PDB entry 2Y51 | X-ray diffraction, 1.60 A resolution | chains A and B

== Chain A (and B) ==
Protein: Aldehyde dehydrogenase (box pathway)
Source organism: Burkholderia xenovorans LB400
Notes: chain B of this document is another copy of the same molecule, construct and numbering; everything in this record applies to it too
Reference sequence: Q13WK4 (Q13WK4_BURXL); numbering as in UniProt (aligned over 1-531)
Chain sequence (534 residues; each row starts with the number of its first residue; numbers below 1 keep their minus sign (Gly-2 is residue -2)):
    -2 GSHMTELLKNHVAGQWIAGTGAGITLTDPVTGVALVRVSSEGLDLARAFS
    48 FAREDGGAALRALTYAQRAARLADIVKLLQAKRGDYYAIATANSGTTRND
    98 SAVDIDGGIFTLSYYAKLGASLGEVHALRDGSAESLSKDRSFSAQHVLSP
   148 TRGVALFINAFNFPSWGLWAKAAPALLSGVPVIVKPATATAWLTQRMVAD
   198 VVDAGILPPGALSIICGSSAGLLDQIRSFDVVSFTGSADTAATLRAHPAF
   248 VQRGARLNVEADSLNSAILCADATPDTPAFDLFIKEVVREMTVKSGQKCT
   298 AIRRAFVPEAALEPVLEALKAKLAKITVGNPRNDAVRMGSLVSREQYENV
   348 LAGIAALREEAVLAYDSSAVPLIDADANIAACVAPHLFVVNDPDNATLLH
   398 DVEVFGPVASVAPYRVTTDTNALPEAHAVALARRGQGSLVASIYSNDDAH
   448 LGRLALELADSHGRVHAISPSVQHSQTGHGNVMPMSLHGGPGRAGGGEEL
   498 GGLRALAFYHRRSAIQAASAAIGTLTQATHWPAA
Unresolved in the structure: -2 to -1, 529-531 (chain B: -2 to -1, 418, 529-531)
Construct notes: expression tag (-2 to 0); engineered mutation Ala167 (Glu in Q13WK4)

== Chain A / chain B interface ==
Residue-residue contacts (136):
  Asp127(A) - Arg501(B)  salt bridge
  Glu131(A) - Met482(B)
  Leu133(A) - Thr474(B)
  Leu133(A) - Met482(B)  hydrophobic
  Ser134(A) - Ser472(B)
  Asp136(A) - His471(B)  salt bridge
  Ser138(A) - Val469(B)
  Ser138(A) - His471(B)  hydrogen bond
  Ser138(A) - Ser472(B)  hydrogen bond
  Phe139(A) - His463(B)
  Phe139(A) - Ala464(B)
  Phe139(A) - Val469(B)  hydrophobic
  Phe139(A) - Ser472(B)
  Phe139(A) - Gln473(B)
  Phe139(A) - Thr474(B)
  Ala141(A) - Ser483(B)
  His143(A) - Met482(B)
  His143(A) - Ser483(B)
  His143(A) - Leu484(B)  hydrogen bond (side chain-backbone)
  His143(A) - Arg501(B)  hydrogen bond
  Val144(A) - Ala456(B)  hydrophobic
  Ser146(A) - Ala456(B)
  Ser146(A) - Asp457(B)
  Pro147(A) - Asp457(B)
  Arg149(A) - Arg430(B)
  Arg149(A) - Asp457(B)  salt bridge
  Ser225(A) - Gly489(B)
  Phe226(A) - Gln433(B)
  Phe226(A) - Pro488(B)  hydrophobic
  Ala239(A) - Val248(B)
  Arg242(A) - Phe247(B)
  Arg242(A) - Val248(B)  hydrogen bond (side chain-backbone)
  Phe247(A) - Arg242(B)
  Val248(A) - Ala239(B)
  Val248(A) - Arg242(B)  hydrogen bond (backbone-side chain)
  Arg430(A) - Arg149(B)
  Gln433(A) - Phe226(B)
  Asp445(A) - Ala515(B)
  Asp445(A) - Ala517(B)
  Asp445(A) - Ala518(B)
  Ala446(A) - Thr521(B)  hydrogen bond (backbone-side chain)
  Gly449(A) - Ala518(B)
  Gly449(A) - Thr521(B)
  Gly449(A) - Leu522(B)
  Arg450(A) - Thr521(B)
  Ala452(A) - Ile512(B)  hydrophobic
  Ala452(A) - Leu522(B)  hydrophobic
  Leu453(A) - Leu522(B)  hydrophobic
  Leu453(A) - Ala525(B)  hydrophobic
  Ala456(A) - Val144(B)  hydrophobic
  Ala456(A) - Ser146(B)
  Ala456(A) - Ser510(B)
  Asp457(A) - Ser146(B)
  Asp457(A) - Pro147(B)
  Asp457(A) - Arg149(B)  salt bridge
  Asp457(A) - Phe226(B)
  Asp457(A) - Arg508(B)
  His459(A) - Ser510(B)  hydrogen bond (backbone-side chain)
  Gly460(A) - Ser510(B)  hydrogen bond (backbone-side chain)
  Gly460(A) - Ala511(B)  hydrogen bond (backbone-backbone)
  Arg461(A) - Ser510(B)
  Arg461(A) - Ala511(B)
  Arg461(A) - Gln513(B)
  Val462(A) - Ser510(B)
  Val462(A) - Ala511(B)  hydrogen bond (backbone-backbone)
  Val462(A) - Ile512(B)
  Val462(A) - Gln513(B)  hydrogen bond (backbone-backbone)
  His463(A) - Phe139(B)
  His463(A) - Gln513(B)
  Ala464(A) - Phe139(B)
  Ala464(A) - Gln513(B)  hydrogen bond (backbone-backbone)
  Ala464(A) - Ala514(B)  hydrophobic
  Ser466(A) - Ala515(B)
  Ser468(A) - Ala515(B)
  Val469(A) - Ser138(B)
  Val469(A) - Phe139(B)  hydrophobic
  Val469(A) - Ala515(B)  hydrophobic
  His471(A) - Asp136(B)  salt bridge
  His471(A) - Ser138(B)  hydrogen bond
  Ser472(A) - Ser134(B)
  Ser472(A) - Ser138(B)  hydrogen bond
  Ser472(A) - Phe139(B)
  Gln473(A) - Phe139(B)
  Thr474(A) - Leu133(B)
  Thr474(A) - Phe139(B)
  Thr474(A) - Gln513(B)
  Met480(A) - Leu133(B)  hydrophobic
  Met480(A) - Gln513(B)
  Met482(A) - Glu131(B)
  Met482(A) - Leu133(B)  hydrophobic
  Met482(A) - His143(B)
  Ser483(A) - Ala141(B)
  Ser483(A) - His143(B)
  Ser483(A) - Ala511(B)
  Ser483(A) - Gln513(B)  hydrogen bond
  Leu484(A) - His143(B)  hydrogen bond (backbone-side chain)
  Leu484(A) - Arg509(B)
  Leu484(A) - Ala511(B)
  Pro488(A) - Phe226(B)  hydrophobic
  Pro488(A) - Arg508(B)
  Gly489(A) - Ser225(B)
  Glu495(A) - Arg509(B)  salt bridge
  Arg501(A) - Asp127(B)  salt bridge
  Arg501(A) - His143(B)  hydrogen bond
  Arg508(A) - Asp457(B)
  Arg508(A) - Pro488(B)
  Arg509(A) - Leu484(B)
  Arg509(A) - Glu495(B)  salt bridge
  Ser510(A) - Ala456(B)
  Ser510(A) - His459(B)  hydrogen bond (side chain-backbone)
  Ser510(A) - Gly460(B)
  Ser510(A) - Arg461(B)
  Ser510(A) - Val462(B)
  Ala511(A) - Gly460(B)  hydrogen bond (backbone-backbone)
  Ala511(A) - Arg461(B)
  Ala511(A) - Val462(B)  hydrogen bond (backbone-backbone)
  Ala511(A) - Ser483(B)
  Ala511(A) - Leu484(B)
  Ile512(A) - Ala452(B)  hydrophobic
  Ile512(A) - Val462(B)
  Gln513(A) - Arg461(B)
  Gln513(A) - Val462(B)  hydrogen bond (backbone-backbone)
  Gln513(A) - His463(B)
  Gln513(A) - Ala464(B)  hydrogen bond (backbone-backbone)
  Gln513(A) - Thr474(B)
  Gln513(A) - Ser483(B)  hydrogen bond
  Ala514(A) - Ala464(B)  hydrophobic
  Ala515(A) - Asp445(B)
  Ala515(A) - Ser468(B)
  Ala515(A) - Val469(B)  hydrophobic
  Ala517(A) - Asp445(B)
  Ala518(A) - Asp445(B)
  Ala518(A) - Gly449(B)
  Thr521(A) - Ala446(B)  hydrogen bond (side chain-backbone)
  Thr521(A) - Gly449(B)
  Leu522(A) - Gly449(B)
Interface residues without a listed pair, chain A (73 interface residues in all): Gly128, Ala243, Gln249, Gly251, Arg253, Gly434, Leu448, Ser458, Gly498, Ala525, Thr526
Interface residues without a listed pair, chain B (73 interface residues in all): Tyr111, Gly128, Ala243, Gln249, Gly251, Arg253, Gly434, Leu448, Arg450, Leu453, Ser466, Met480, Gly498, Thr526

== Overview ==
Chain A and chain B each contribute 73 residues to their interface; the contacts include 25 hydrogen bonds and
8 salt bridges. Polar pairs include Asp127(A)-Arg501(B), Asp136(A)-His471(B) and Arg149(A)-Asp457(B).
Both chains are Aldehyde dehydrogenase (box pathway) (Burkholderia xenovorans LB400). Entry 2Y51 (Crystal
structure of E167A mutant of the box pathway encoded ALDH from Burkholderia xenovorans LB400) was determined
by X-ray diffraction, deposited together with 2Y52, 2Y53 and 2Y5D.
